6GIY - chains C and E of the 9 polymer chains in the assembly; structure by electron microscopy, 4.30 A resolution (low resolution: residue-level contacts below are approximate; hydrogen-bond / salt-bridge calls are withheld).

== Chain C ==
Molecule: TssG
From: Escherichia coli
UniProt: B7LFT6 (B7LFT6_ECO55); numbering as in UniProt (aligned over 1-366)
Sequence (366 residues; numbered 1 to 366; the number before each row is that of its first residue):
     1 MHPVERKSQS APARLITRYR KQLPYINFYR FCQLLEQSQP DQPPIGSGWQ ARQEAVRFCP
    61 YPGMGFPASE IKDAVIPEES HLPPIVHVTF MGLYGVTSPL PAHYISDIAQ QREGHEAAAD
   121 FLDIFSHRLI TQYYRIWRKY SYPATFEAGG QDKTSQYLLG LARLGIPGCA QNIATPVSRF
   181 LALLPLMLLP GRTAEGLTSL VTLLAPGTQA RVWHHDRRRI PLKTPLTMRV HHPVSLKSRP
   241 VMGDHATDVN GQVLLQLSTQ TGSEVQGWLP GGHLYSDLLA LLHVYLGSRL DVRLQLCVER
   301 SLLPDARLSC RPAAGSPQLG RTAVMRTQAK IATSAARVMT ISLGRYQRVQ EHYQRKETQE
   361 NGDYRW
Not modelled in the structure: 1-7, 358-366
From the paper describing this entry:
  - mutagenesis - P240A, L255A: unchanged expression

== Chain E ==
Molecule: TssK
From: Escherichia coli
UniProt: B7LG64 (B7LG64_ECO55); residues 1-444 here = UniProt positions 1-444
Sequence (444 residues; each row starts with the number of its first residue):
     1 MKIYRPLWED GAFLMPQQFQ QQAAWDVHLA DSVARMGLAH PWGVVAAEFD DSLLPLSRLN
    61 ATRLIVRFPD GTLIDTERAD NLPPVCDLST VSDRSLVDIV LALPLLNANG GNLDNGSESE
   121 RPRRWKSERV NVQELAGHEQ SEVAVLRHNL TLRMAHQENA AWLTCPVTRL VRDAQGQWCR
   181 DPRFIPPLLT LSASPSLMTE LLELLHHLQA RRQRLMSMRR ENNARLADFA VADVSLFWLL
   241 NALNSAEPVL KELLDMPYRH PELLYRELAR LAGSLLTFSL EHNVDAVPAY HHETPENVFP
   301 PLLSLLNRLL EASLPSRVVF IELKQKGVMW EGALHDARLR EGADFWLSVR SSMPGHELQT
   361 KFPQLCKAGS PDDVSEVVNV ALSGVIIRPV THVPAAIPLR LENQYFALDL STDAARAMLD
   421 AGRCTFYTPA SLGDVKLELF AVLR
Not modelled in the structure: 312-444
Sequence notes: conflict S194 (Gly in B7LG64), L202 (Ala in B7LG64)

== Chain C / chain E interface ==
Pairs across the interface (12; chain C residue first):
  V230(C) with M15(E); P16(E)
  H231(C) with L14(E); M15(E); P16(E)
  H232(C) with P16(E); Q17(E)
  S235(C) with F13(E); L14(E)
  L236(C) with F13(E)
  K237(C) with A12(E); F13(E)
Also at the interface, not in a pair above, chain E (9 interface residues in all): D10, G11, F19

== Overview ==
The interface between chain C and chain E involves 6 residues on one side and 9 on the other. From the paper:
P240A and L255A of chain C leave expression unchanged.
Chain C is TssG and chain E is TssK, both from Escherichia coli; the structure, The baseplate complex from the
type VI secretion system, was determined by electron microscopy (same publication as 6GJ1 and 6GJ3).
